Entry 6VAM (electron microscopy, 3.63 A resolution); this record covers chains A and B of the 8 polymer chains in the assembly.

[Chain A (and B)]
Protein: Green fluorescent protein, CALHM1 chimera
Source organism: Aequorea victoria
Notes: fragment: gfp  + calhm1; chain B of this document is another copy of the same molecule, construct and numbering; everything in this record applies to it too
UniProt: chimeric construct of P42212, A0A1D5NWS1: residues -251 to -15 from P42212 (GFP_AEQVI) positions 2-238 (UniProt number = residue number + 253); residues 2-342 from A0A1D5NWS1 positions 2-329 (offset varies)
Chain sequence (638 residues; row label = number of the first residue in the row; numbers below 1 keep their minus sign (Met-295 is residue -295)):
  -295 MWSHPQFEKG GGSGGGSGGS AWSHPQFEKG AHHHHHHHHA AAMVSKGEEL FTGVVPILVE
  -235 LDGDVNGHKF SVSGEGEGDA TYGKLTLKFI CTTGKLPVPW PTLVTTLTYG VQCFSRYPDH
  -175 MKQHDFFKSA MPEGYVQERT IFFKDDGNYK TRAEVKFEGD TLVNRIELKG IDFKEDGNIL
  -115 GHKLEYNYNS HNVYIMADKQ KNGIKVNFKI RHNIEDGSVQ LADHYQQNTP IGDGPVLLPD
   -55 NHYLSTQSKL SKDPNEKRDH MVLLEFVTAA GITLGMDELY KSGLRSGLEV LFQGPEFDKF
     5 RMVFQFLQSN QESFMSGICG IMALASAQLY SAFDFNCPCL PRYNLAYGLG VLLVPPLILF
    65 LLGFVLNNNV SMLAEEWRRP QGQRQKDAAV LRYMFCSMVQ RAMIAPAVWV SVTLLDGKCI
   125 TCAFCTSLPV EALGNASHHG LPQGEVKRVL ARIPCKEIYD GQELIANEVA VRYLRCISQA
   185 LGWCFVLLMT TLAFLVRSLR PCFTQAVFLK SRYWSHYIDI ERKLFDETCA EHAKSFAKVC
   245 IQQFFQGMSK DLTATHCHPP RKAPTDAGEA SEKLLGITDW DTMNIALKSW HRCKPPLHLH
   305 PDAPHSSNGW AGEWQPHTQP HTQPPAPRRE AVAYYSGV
Unresolved in the structure: -295 to 21, 85-90, 139-145, 249-342
Construct notes: expression tag (-295 to -252); conflict Leu-189 (Phe64 in P42212), Thr-188 (Ser65 in P42212), Lys-47 (Ala206 in P42212), Leu-22 (His231 in P42212); linker (-14 to 1); insertion (315-327)
Cystine bridges: Cys41-Cys126

[Interface between chain A and chain B]
Pairs across the interface (41; chain A residue first):
  Arg176(A) - Asn40(B)
  Arg176(A) - Cys41(B)
  Arg176(A) - Cys159(B)  hydrogen bond (side chain-backbone)
  Tyr177(A) - Tyr47(B)  hydrophobic
  Arg179(A) - Asp38(B)  salt bridge
  Arg179(A) - Asn40(B)
  Cys180(A) - Pro42(B)  hydrophobic
  Cys180(A) - Tyr51(B)  hydrophobic
  Gln183(A) - Phe37(B)
  Gln183(A) - Asp38(B)  hydrogen bond (side chain-backbone)
  Gln183(A) - Asn40(B)  hydrogen bond
  Gln183(A) - Tyr51(B)  hydrogen bond
  Trp187(A) - Phe37(B)
  Trp187(A) - Pro59(B)  hydrophobic
  Trp187(A) - Ile62(B)
  Val190(A) - Ile62(B)  hydrophobic
  Leu191(A) - Ile62(B)
  Thr194(A) - Ile62(B)
  Thr194(A) - Leu66(B)
  Phe198(A) - Phe68(B)  hydrophobic
  Phe198(A) - Val69(B)  hydrophobic
  Ser202(A) - Ala78(B)
  Ser202(A) - Arg82(B)  hydrogen bond (backbone-side chain)
  Leu203(A) - Arg82(B)
  Arg204(A) - Arg82(B)
  Phe207(A) - Ser75(B)
  Gln209(A) - Arg226(B)
  Leu213(A) - Phe229(B)  hydrophobic
  Arg216(A) - Asp230(B)  salt bridge
  Tyr217(A) - Cys233(B)  hydrophobic
  Tyr217(A) - His236(B)
  Tyr217(A) - Ala237(B)  hydrophobic
  His220(A) - Asp230(B)  salt bridge
  Tyr221(A) - Ala237(B)  hydrophobic
  Tyr221(A) - Phe240(B)  hydrophobic
  Ile224(A) - Lys238(B)
  Glu225(A) - Ala241(B)
  Glu225(A) - Ile245(B)
  Leu228(A) - Lys242(B)
  Leu228(A) - Ile245(B)  hydrophobic
  Phe229(A) - Ile245(B)
Interface residues without a listed pair, chain A (30 interface residues in all): Leu119, Glu172, Val173, Ala197, Arg201, Thr232
Interface residues without a listed pair, chain B (38 interface residues in all): Cys43, Leu44, Val58, Leu61, Leu65, Asn72, Val74, Glu79, Ile162, Ala234, Cys244

[Summary]
30 residues of chain A face 38 of chain B across their interface, with 5 hydrogen bonds and 3 salt bridges.
Among the polar pairs are Arg179(A)-Asp38(B), Arg216(A)-Asp230(B) and His220(A)-Asp230(B).
Chain A and chain B are both Green fluorescent protein, CALHM1 chimera (Aequorea victoria); the structure,
Cryo-EM structure of octameric chicken CALHM1, was determined by electron microscopy together with 6VAI, 6VAK
and 6VAL from the same study.
